Entry 1DYZ (X-ray diffraction, 1.75 A resolution); this record covers chain A.

Chain A:
Protein: Azurin II
From: Alcaligenes xylosoxidans
UniProt: P56275 (AZU2_ALCXX); numbering as in UniProt (aligned over 1-129)
Chain sequence (129 residues; each row starts with the number of its first residue):
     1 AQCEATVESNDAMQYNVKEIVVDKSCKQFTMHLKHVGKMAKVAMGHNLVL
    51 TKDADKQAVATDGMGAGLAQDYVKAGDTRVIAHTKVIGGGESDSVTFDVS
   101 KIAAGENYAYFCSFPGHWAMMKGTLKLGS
Disulfide bonds: Cys-3/Cys-26
Metal / ion sites: Cu ion: Gly-45, His-46, Cys-112, His-117
Swiss-Prot annotation at these positions:
  - binding site (Cu cation): His-46, Cys-112, His-117, Met-121

Overview:
The Cu ion site is built by Gly-45, His-46, Cys-112 and His-117. From UniProt: 4 Cu cation-binding residues.
Chain A is Azurin II (Alcaligenes xylosoxidans); the structure, Oxidised azurin II from alcaligenes
xylosoxidans, was determined by X-ray diffraction (same publication as 1DZ0).
